PDB entry 3CCL | X-ray diffraction, 2.90 A resolution | chains A and 0 of the 31 polymer chains in the assembly

Chain A:
Protein: 50S ribosomal protein L2P
From: Haloarcula marismortui
UniProtKB: P20276 (RL2_HALMA); residues 0-239 here correspond to UniProt positions 1-240 (UniProt number = residue number + 1)
Chain sequence (240 residues; numbered 0 to 239; the number before each row is that of its first residue; numbering starts at 0):
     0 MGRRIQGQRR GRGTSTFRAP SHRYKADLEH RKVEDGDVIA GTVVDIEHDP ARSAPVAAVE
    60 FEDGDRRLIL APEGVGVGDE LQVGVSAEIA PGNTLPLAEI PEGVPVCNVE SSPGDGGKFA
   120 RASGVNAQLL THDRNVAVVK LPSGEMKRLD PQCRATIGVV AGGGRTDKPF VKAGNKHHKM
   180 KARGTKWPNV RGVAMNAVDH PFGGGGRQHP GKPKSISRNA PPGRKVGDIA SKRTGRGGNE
Disordered / not traced: 0, 238-239
Metal / ion sites: Mg2+ site 1: Leu27 (shared with G1873(0) of chain 0); Sr2+ site 1 near Glu28 (its only coordinating residue here); Mg2+ site 2: Asn188 (shared with A1845(0), U1846(0), G1884(0) of chain 0); Sr2+ site 2: Phe201, His208 (shared with A2633(0) of chain 0); Mg2+ site 3: Gln207 (shared with U1883(0), U2012(0) of chain 0)

Chain 0:
Molecule: 23S ribosomal RNA
From: Haloarcula marismortui
Notes: engineered mutation(s): G2099A, U2535C
Sequence (2923 nucleotides; row label = number of the first residue in the row):
     1 GUUGGCUACU AUGCCAGCUG GUGGAUUGCU CGGCUCAGGC GCUGAUGAAG GACGUGCCAA
    61 GCUGCGAUAA GCUGUGGGGA GCCGCACGGA GGCGAAGAAC CACAGAUUUC CGAAUGAGAA
   121 UCUCUCUAAC AAUUGCUUCG CGCAAUGAGG AACCCCGAGA ACUGAAACAU CUCAGUAUCG
   181 GGAGGAACAG AAAACGCAAC GUGAUGUCGU UAGUAACCGC GAGUGAACGC GAUACAGCCC
   241 AAACCGAAGC CCUCACGGGC AAUGUGGUGU CAGGGCUACC UCUCAUCAGC CGACCGUCUU
   301 CACGAAGUCU CUUGGAAUAG AGCGUGAUAC AGGGUGACAA CCCCGUACUG AAGACCAGUA
   361 CGCUGUGCGG UAGUGCCAGA GUAGCGGGGG UUGGAUAUCC CUCGCGAAUA ACGCAGGCAU
   421 CGACUGCGAA GGCUAAACAC AACCUGAGAC CGAUAGUGAA CAAGUAGUGU GAACGAACGC
   481 UGCAAAGUAC CCUCAGAAGG GAGGCGAAAU AGAGCAUGAA AUCAGUUGGC GAUCGAGCGA
   541 CAGGGCAUAC AAGGUCCCUU GACGAAUGAC CGAGACGCGA GUCUCCAGUA AGACUCACGG
   601 GAAGCCGAUG UUCUGUCGUA CGUUUUGAAA AACGAGCCAG GGAGUGUGUC UGUAUGGCAA
   661 GUCUAACCGG AGUAUCCGGG GAGGCACAGG GAAACCGACA UGGCCGCAGG GCUUUGCCCG
   721 AGGGCCGCCG UCUUCAAGGG CGGGGAGCCA UGUGGACACG ACCCGAAUCC GGACGAUCUA
   781 CGCAUGGACA AGAUGAAGCG UGCCGAAAGG CACGUGGAAG UCUGUUAGAG UUGGUGUCCU
   841 ACAAUACCCU CUCGUGAUCU AUGUGUAGGG GUGAAAGGCC CAUCGAGUCC GGCAACAGCU
   901 GGUUCCAAUC GAAACAUGUC GAAGCAUGAC CUCCGCCGAG GUAGUCUGUG AGGUAGAGCG
   961 ACCGAUUGGU GUGUCCGCCU CCGAGAGGAG UCGGCACACC UGUCAAACUC CAAACUUACA
  1021 GACGCUGUUU GACGCGGGGA UUCCGGUGCG CGGGGUAAGC CUGUGUACCA GGAGGGGAAC
  1081 AACCCAGAGA UAGGUUAAGG UCCCCAAGUG UGGAUUAAGU GUAAUCCUCU GAAGGUGGUC
  1141 UCGAGCCCUA GACAGCCGGG AGGUGAGCUU AGAAGCAGCU ACCCUCUAAG AAAAGCGUAA
  1201 CAGCUUACCG GCCGAGGUUU GAGGCGCCCA AAAUGAUCGG GACUCAAAUC CACCACCGAG
  1261 ACCUGUCCGU ACCACUCAUA CUGGUAAUCG AGUAGAUUGG CGCUCUAAUU GGAUGGAAGC
  1321 AGGGGCGAGA GCUCCUGUGG ACCGAUUAGU GACGAAAAUC CUGGCCAUAG UAGCAGCGAU
  1381 AGUCGGGUGA GAACCCCGAC GGCCUAAUGG AUAAGGGUUC CUCAGCACUG CUGAUCAGCU
  1441 GAGGGUUAGC CGGUCCUAAG UCUCACCGCA ACUCGACUGA GACGAAAUGG GAAACAGGUU
  1501 AAUAUUCCUG UGCCAUCAUG CAGUGAAAGU UGACGCCCUG GGGUCGAUCA CGCCGGGCAU
  1561 UCGCCCGGUC GAACCGUCCA ACUCCGUGGA AGCCGUAAUG GCAGGAAGCG GACGAACGGC
  1621 GGCAUAGGGA AACGUGAUUC AACCUGGGGC CCAUGAAAAG ACGAGCAUGA UGUCCGUACC
  1681 GAGAACCGAC ACAGGUGUCC AUGGCGGCGA AAGCCAAGGC CUGUCGGGAG CAACCAACGU
  1741 UAGGGAAUUC GGCAAGUUAG UCCCGUACCU UCGGAAGAAG GGAUGCCUGC UCCGGAACGG
  1801 AGCAGGUCGC AGUGACUCGG AAGCUCGGAC UGUCUAGUAA CAACAUAGGU GACCGCAAAU
  1861 CCGCAAGGAC UCGUACGGUC ACUGAAUCCU GCCCAGUGCA GGUAUCUGAA CACCUCGUAC
  1921 AAGAGGACGA AGGACCUGUC AACGGCGGGG GUAACUAUGA CCCUCUUAAG GUAGCGUAGU
  1981 ACCUUGCCGC AUCAGUAGCG GCUUGCAUGA AUGGAUUAAC CAGAGCUUCA CUGUCCCAAC
  2041 GUUGGGCCCG GUGAACUGUA CAUUCCAGUG CGGAGUCUGG AGACACCCAG GGGGAAGCAA
  2101 AGACCCUAUG GAGCUUUACU GCAGGCUGUC GCUGAGACGU GGUCGCCGAU GUGCAGCAUA
  2161 GGUAGGAGUC GUUACAGAGG UACCCGCGCU AGCGGGCCAC CCAGACAACA GUGAAAUACU
  2221 ACCCGUCGGU GACUGCGACU CUCACUCCGG GAGGAGGACA CCGAUAGCCG GGCAGUUUGA
  2281 CUGGGGCGGU ACGCGCUCGA AAAGAUAUCG AGCGCGCCCU AUGGUCAUCU CAGCCGGGAC
  2341 AGAGACCCGG CGAAGAGUGC AAGAGCAAAA GAUGACUUGA CAGUGUUCUU CCCAACGAGG
  2401 AACGCUGACG CGAAAGCGUG GUCUAGCGAA CCAAUUAGCC UGCUUGAUGC GGGCAAUUGA
  2461 UGACAGAAAA GCUACCCUAG GGAUAACAGA GUCGUCACUC GCAAGAGCAC AUAUCGACCG
  2521 AGUGGCUUGC UACCCCGAUG UCGGUUCCCU CCAUCCUGCC CGUGCAGAAG CGGGCAAGGG
  2581 UGAGGUUGUU CGCCUAUUAA AGGAGGUCGU GAGCUGGGUU UAGACCGUCG UGAGACAGGU
  2641 CGGCUGCUAU CUACUGGGUG UGUAAUGGUG UCUGACAAGA ACGACCGUAU AGUACGAGAG
  2701 GAACUACGGU UGGUGGCCAC UGGUGUACCG GUUGUUCGAG AGAGCACGUG CCGGGUAGCC
  2761 ACGCCACACG GGGUAAGAGC UGAACGCAUC UAAGCUCGAA ACCCACUUGG AAAAGAGACA
  2821 CCGCCGAGGU CCCGCGUACA AGACGCGGUC GAUAGACUCG GGGUGUGCGC GUCGAGGUAA
  2881 CGAGACGUUA AGCCCACGAG CACUAACAGA CCAAAGCCAU CAU
Disordered / not traced: 1-9, 126-127, 715, 971-998, 1560, 1952-1963, 2137-2236, 2339-2343, 2665-2666, 2915-2923
Modified positions: 1MA (6-hydro-1-methyladenosine-5'-monophosphate) at position 628, OMU (o2'-methyluridine 5'-monophosphate) at position 2587, OMG (o2'-methylguanosine-5'-monophosphate) at position 2588, UR3 (3-methyluridine-5'-monophoshate) at position 2619, PSU (pseudouridine-5'-monophosphate) at position 2621
Metal / ion sites: Mg2+ site 1 near G28 (its only coordinating residue here); Na+ site 1: C40, G41, C443; Na+ site 2 near G56 (its only coordinating residue here); Na+ site 3: G66, U108; Sr2+ site 1: C85, A86; Mg2+ site 2 near U115 (its only coordinating residue here); Na+ site 4: C130, U146; Na+ site 5: C141, G142; Sr2+ site 2: G147 (shared with 1 residue of chain M); Mg2+ site 3: C162, U2276; K+ site 1: C162, U163, U172; Na+ site 6: A165, A166, A167; 69 more Mg2+ sites not listed; 55 more Na+ sites not listed; 58 more Sr2+ sites not listed; 1 more K+ sites not listed

Interface between chain A and chain 0:
Residue-residue contacts (257; chain A residue first):
  Gly1(A) - A886(0)  hydrogen bond to the base
  Gly1(A) - C2114(0)  hydrogen bond to the phosphate
  Gly1(A) - C2273(0)  hydrogen bond to the phosphate
  Arg2(A) - G871(0)  hydrogen bond to the base
  Arg2(A) - U872(0)  hydrogen bond to the base
  Arg2(A) - G873(0)  base contact
  Arg2(A) - G878(0)  hydrogen bond to the base
  Arg2(A) - C879(0)  base contact
  Arg2(A) - A886(0)  base contact
  Arg3(A) - G870(0)  salt bridge to the phosphate
  Arg3(A) - G871(0)  salt bridge to the phosphate
  Arg3(A) - C1862(0)  hydrogen bond to the phosphate
  Arg3(A) - G1863(0)  salt bridge to the phosphate
  Gly6(A) - C1861(0)  hydrogen bond to the sugar
  Gly6(A) - C1880(0)  phosphate contact
  Gln7(A) - C1861(0)  hydrogen bond to the sugar
  Gln7(A) - C1862(0)  hydrogen bond to the phosphate
  Arg8(A) - G871(0)  salt bridge to the phosphate
  Arg8(A) - U872(0)  hydrogen bond to the base
  Arg8(A) - G873(0)  hydrogen bond to the base
  Arg9(A) - U1860(0)  hydrogen bond to the base
  Arg9(A) - A1869(0)  base contact
  Arg9(A) - C1870(0)  sugar contact
  Arg9(A) - U1879(0)  hydrogen bond to the phosphate
  Arg9(A) - C1880(0)  salt bridge to the phosphate
  Gly10(A) - C1861(0)  hydrogen bond to the sugar
  Gly10(A) - C1862(0)  sugar contact
  Gly10(A) - G1868(0)  hydrogen bond to the base
  Arg11(A) - U866(0)  hydrogen bond to the phosphate
  Arg11(A) - A867(0)  salt bridge to the phosphate
  Arg11(A) - G871(0)  hydrogen bond to the phosphate
  Arg11(A) - C1862(0)  hydrogen bond to the sugar
  Gly12(A) - A1869(0)  sugar contact
  Thr13(A) - U866(0)  sugar contact
  Thr13(A) - U872(0)  hydrogen bond to the phosphate
  Ser14(A) - G782(0)  hydrogen bond to the sugar
  Ser14(A) - C783(0)  sugar contact
  Thr15(A) - C781(0)  hydrogen bond to the sugar
  Thr15(A) - G782(0)  hydrogen bond to the sugar
  Thr15(A) - G873(0)  phosphate contact
  Phe16(A) - U872(0)  phosphate contact
  Phe16(A) - C1870(0)  sugar contact
  Arg17(A) - G1460(0)  salt bridge to the phosphate
  Arg17(A) - A1869(0)  phosphate contact
  Arg17(A) - C1870(0)  phosphate contact
  Ala18(A) - C1870(0)  hydrogen bond to the phosphate
  Ala18(A) - U1871(0)  phosphate contact
  Ser20(A) - C1872(0)  hydrogen bond to the phosphate
  His21(A) - C783(0)  hydrogen bond to the phosphate
  His21(A) - A784(0)  salt bridge to the phosphate
  Arg22(A) - A784(0)  salt bridge to the phosphate
  Arg22(A) - U1654(0)  salt bridge to the phosphate
  Tyr23(A) - C1872(0)  base contact
  Lys24(A) - U1654(0)  sugar contact
  Lys24(A) - C1872(0)  base contact
  Ala25(A) - C1872(0)  hydrogen bond to the sugar
  Asp26(A) - C1872(0)  hydrogen bond to the base
  Asp26(A) - G1873(0)  phosphate contact
  Lys31(A) - G2250(0)  salt bridge to the phosphate
  Glu33(A) - G2250(0)  base contact
  His47(A) - A1653(0)  salt bridge to the phosphate
  His47(A) - U1654(0)  stacking on the base
  Pro49(A) - U1654(0)  phosphate contact
  Ala50(A) - C1872(0)  sugar contact
  Ala50(A) - G1873(0)  sugar contact
  Arg51(A) - G1873(0)  phosphate contact
  Arg51(A) - U1874(0)  salt bridge to the phosphate
  Ser52(A) - C1652(0)  hydrogen bond to the phosphate
  Ser52(A) - A1653(0)  hydrogen bond to the phosphate
  Ser110(A) - A1857(0)  hydrogen bond to the phosphate
  Ser111(A) - C2248(0)  hydrogen bond to the sugar
  Pro112(A) - C2248(0)  hydrogen bond to the sugar
  Gly113(A) - G2249(0)  sugar contact
  Lys117(A) - A1857(0)  phosphate contact
  Lys117(A) - U1874(0)  hydrogen bond to the sugar
  Phe118(A) - G1855(0)  base contact
  Phe118(A) - U1874(0)  sugar contact
  Ala119(A) - U1874(0)  hydrogen bond to the sugar
  Ala119(A) - A1875(0)  hydrogen bond to the phosphate
  Arg120(A) - G1873(0)  salt bridge to the phosphate
  Arg120(A) - U1874(0)  salt bridge to the phosphate
  Arg120(A) - A1875(0)  hydrogen bond to the phosphate
  Ala121(A) - U1874(0)  phosphate contact
  Ala121(A) - A1875(0)  hydrogen bond to the phosphate
  Ala121(A) - C1876(0)  sugar contact
  Ser122(A) - C1876(0)  hydrogen bond to the sugar
  Gly123(A) - C1876(0)  hydrogen bond to the base
  Val124(A) - A1875(0)  phosphate contact
  Val124(A) - C1876(0)  base contact
  Leu140(A) - G1855(0)  base contact
  Pro141(A) - G1855(0)  base contact
  Pro141(A) - A1875(0)  sugar contact
  Pro141(A) - C1876(0)  phosphate contact
  Ser142(A) - G1855(0)  hydrogen bond to the base
  Ser142(A) - A1875(0)  hydrogen bond to the sugar
  Glu144(A) - G1855(0)  hydrogen bond to the sugar
  Lys146(A) - G1855(0)  hydrogen bond to the phosphate
  Lys146(A) - C1856(0)  salt bridge to the phosphate
  Asp149(A) - G2254(0)  sugar contact
  Gly162(A) - C1876(0)  base contact
  Gly163(A) - C1876(0)  hydrogen bond to the base
  Arg164(A) - C1652(0)  hydrogen bond to the base
  Arg164(A) - C1876(0)  hydrogen bond to the phosphate
  Arg164(A) - G1877(0)  salt bridge to the phosphate
  Thr165(A) - C1652(0)  base contact
  Thr165(A) - C1876(0)  hydrogen bond to the sugar
  Lys167(A) - C1652(0)  hydrogen bond to the base
  Pro168(A) - G1848(0)  phosphate contact
  Phe169(A) - C1652(0)  stacking on the base
  Phe169(A) - A1847(0)  hydrogen bond to the phosphate
  Phe169(A) - G1848(0)  hydrogen bond to the phosphate
  Val170(A) - A1847(0)  hydrogen bond to the sugar
  Lys171(A) - G820(0)  salt bridge to the phosphate
  Ala172(A) - G820(0)  hydrogen bond to the base
  Ala172(A) - A857(0)  base contact
  Ala172(A) - U1846(0)  hydrogen bond to the sugar
  Gly173(A) - G820(0)  hydrogen bond to the base
  Gly173(A) - A857(0)  phosphate contact
  Lys175(A) - A1847(0)  salt bridge to the phosphate
  His176(A) - A857(0)  sugar contact
  His177(A) - A857(0)  salt bridge to the phosphate
  His177(A) - A1653(0)  stacking on the base
  Lys178(A) - C1652(0)  hydrogen bond to the base
  Lys178(A) - A1653(0)  sugar contact
  Lys178(A) - G1877(0)  salt bridge to the phosphate
  Lys180(A) - C783(0)  phosphate contact
  Arg182(A) - U1871(0)  phosphate contact
  Arg182(A) - G1878(0)  salt bridge to the phosphate
  Gly183(A) - C1870(0)  phosphate contact
  Gly183(A) - U1871(0)  hydrogen bond to the phosphate
  Gly183(A) - U1879(0)  phosphate contact
  Thr184(A) - U1879(0)  hydrogen bond to the phosphate
  Lys185(A) - G873(0)  salt bridge to the phosphate
  Lys185(A) - A874(0)  salt bridge to the phosphate
  Trp186(A) - A857(0)  base contact
  Trp186(A) - U1846(0)  sugar contact
  Trp186(A) - A1847(0)  hydrogen bond to the phosphate
  Pro187(A) - A874(0)  sugar contact
  Pro187(A) - A1845(0)  phosphate contact
  Pro187(A) - U1846(0)  phosphate contact
  Asn188(A) - A1845(0)  phosphate contact
  Asn188(A) - U1846(0)  hydrogen bond to the phosphate
  Val189(A) - A874(0)  sugar contact
  Val189(A) - A875(0)  sugar contact
  Val189(A) - C1844(0)  sugar contact
  Val189(A) - A1845(0)  phosphate contact
  Arg190(A) - C1844(0)  salt bridge to the phosphate
  Arg190(A) - A1845(0)  salt bridge to the phosphate
  Arg190(A) - C1882(0)  phosphate contact
  Arg190(A) - U1883(0)  salt bridge to the phosphate
  Arg190(A) - G1884(0)  base contact
  Gly191(A) - C1882(0)  hydrogen bond to the phosphate
  Val192(A) - C1882(0)  hydrogen bond to the phosphate
  Ala193(A) - A875(0)  hydrogen bond to the sugar
  Ala193(A) - C1844(0)  sugar contact
  Met194(A) - A875(0)  base contact
  Asn195(A) - G877(0)  hydrogen bond to the sugar
  Ala196(A) - C2114(0)  sugar contact
  Ala196(A) - U2115(0)  phosphate contact
  Val197(A) - G877(0)  base contact
  Val197(A) - C2114(0)  phosphate contact
  Asp198(A) - G873(0)  hydrogen bond to the base
  Asp198(A) - A875(0)  base contact
  His199(A) - A1881(0)  salt bridge to the phosphate
  Phe201(A) - A1881(0)  phosphate contact
  Phe201(A) - C1882(0)  phosphate contact
  Gly203(A) - A2633(0)  phosphate contact
  Gly203(A) - G2634(0)  phosphate contact
  Gly204(A) - A2633(0)  hydrogen bond to the phosphate
  Gly204(A) - G2634(0)  hydrogen bond to the phosphate
  Gly205(A) - C2625(0)  phosphate contact
  Gly205(A) - G2634(0)  hydrogen bond to the base
  Arg206(A) - C2626(0)  phosphate contact
  Arg206(A) - C2629(0)  base contact
  Arg206(A) - G2630(0)  hydrogen bond to the base
  Gln207(A) - A1843(0)  phosphate contact
  Gln207(A) - C1844(0)  hydrogen bond to the phosphate
  Gln207(A) - U2012(0)  sugar contact
  Gln207(A) - C2625(0)  hydrogen bond to the phosphate
  His208(A) - G1944(0)  salt bridge to the phosphate
  His208(A) - G2630(0)  base contact
  His208(A) - G2632(0)  phosphate contact
  Pro209(A) - C1943(0)  sugar contact
  Pro209(A) - G1944(0)  phosphate contact
  Gly210(A) - U2631(0)  sugar contact
  Gly210(A) - G2632(0)  sugar contact
  Lys211(A) - C1943(0)  sugar contact
  Lys211(A) - U2116(0)  salt bridge to the phosphate
  Pro212(A) - G1898(0)  sugar contact
  Pro212(A) - A1942(0)  base contact
  Pro212(A) - C1943(0)  sugar contact
  Lys213(A) - A1881(0)  sugar contact
  Lys213(A) - C1882(0)  sugar contact
  Lys213(A) - A1942(0)  salt bridge to the phosphate
  Ser214(A) - G1898(0)  hydrogen bond to the sugar
  Ser214(A) - C1899(0)  sugar contact
  Ile215(A) - C1899(0)  phosphate contact
  Ser216(A) - C1899(0)  sugar contact
  Ser216(A) - A1900(0)  phosphate contact
  Arg217(A) - C1853(0)  hydrogen bond to the sugar
  Arg217(A) - A1859(0)  phosphate contact
  Arg217(A) - U1860(0)  salt bridge to the phosphate
  Arg217(A) - A1900(0)  hydrogen bond to the phosphate
  Asn218(A) - G2124(0)  hydrogen bond to the base
  Asn218(A) - G2125(0)  hydrogen bond to the sugar
  Asn218(A) - C2126(0)  sugar contact
  Pro220(A) - A2123(0)  base contact
  Pro220(A) - G2272(0)  base contact
  Pro221(A) - C1861(0)  phosphate contact
  Pro221(A) - C1862(0)  phosphate contact
  Pro221(A) - G2124(0)  sugar contact
  Gly222(A) - G2272(0)  sugar contact
  Arg223(A) - G2270(0)  sugar contact
  Arg223(A) - G2271(0)  salt bridge to the phosphate
  Arg223(A) - G2272(0)  salt bridge to the phosphate
  Lys224(A) - U1860(0)  salt bridge to the phosphate
  Lys224(A) - C1861(0)  phosphate contact
  Val225(A) - C1880(0)  sugar contact
  Val225(A) - A1881(0)  phosphate contact
  Gly226(A) - G1851(0)  base contact
  Gly226(A) - C1880(0)  hydrogen bond to the sugar
  Gly226(A) - A1881(0)  sugar contact
  Asp227(A) - G1851(0)  hydrogen bond to the base
  Asp227(A) - A1852(0)  sugar contact
  Asp227(A) - A1942(0)  sugar contact
  Ile228(A) - A1852(0)  hydrogen bond to the sugar
  Ile228(A) - C1853(0)  sugar contact
  Ile228(A) - U1860(0)  sugar contact
  Ile228(A) - C1880(0)  sugar contact
  Ala229(A) - C1853(0)  sugar contact
  Ala229(A) - C1899(0)  sugar contact
  Ala229(A) - A1900(0)  sugar contact
  Ser230(A) - A1852(0)  phosphate contact
  Ser230(A) - C1899(0)  hydrogen bond to the sugar
  Ser230(A) - A1900(0)  sugar contact
  Lys231(A) - A1852(0)  phosphate contact
  Lys231(A) - C1853(0)  salt bridge to the phosphate
  Lys231(A) - C1854(0)  salt bridge to the phosphate
  Lys231(A) - A1900(0)  sugar contact
  Lys231(A) - G1938(0)  hydrogen bond to the base
  Arg232(A) - A1852(0)  sugar contact
  Arg232(A) - U1939(0)  phosphate contact
  Thr233(A) - G1851(0)  sugar contact
  Thr233(A) - U1939(0)  hydrogen bond to the sugar
  Thr233(A) - C1940(0)  sugar contact
  Thr233(A) - A1942(0)  hydrogen bond to the sugar
  Gly234(A) - G1851(0)  sugar contact
  Gly234(A) - C1940(0)  sugar contact
  Gly234(A) - A1941(0)  sugar contact
  Gly234(A) - A1942(0)  hydrogen bond to the phosphate
  Arg235(A) - U1850(0)  salt bridge to the phosphate
  Arg235(A) - G1851(0)  salt bridge to the phosphate
  Arg235(A) - A1941(0)  base contact
  Gly236(A) - U1939(0)  phosphate contact
  Gly236(A) - C1940(0)  phosphate contact
  Gly236(A) - A1941(0)  phosphate contact
  Gly237(A) - U1939(0)  phosphate contact
Interface residues without a listed pair, chain A (123 interface residues in all): Gln5, Leu27, Asp114, Gly161, Ala181, Gly202
Interface residues without a listed pair, chain 0 (101 interface residues in all): A819, U858, G865, A876, A1459, C1651, G1655, U2117, A2255

In short:
The interface between chain A and chain 0 involves 123 residues on one side and 101 on the other; the contacts
include 84 hydrogen bonds, 39 salt bridges and 3 aromatic stacking contacts. Polar contacts include
Gly1(A)-A886(0), Arg2(A)-G871(0) and Arg2(A)-U872(0). G1873(0) and Leu27(A) coordinate Mg2+.
Here chain A is 50S ribosomal protein L2P and chain 0 is 23S ribosomal RNA, both from Haloarcula marismortui.
Entry 3CCL (Structure of Anisomycin resistant 50S Ribosomal Subunit: 23S rRNA mutation U2535C. Density for
Anisomycin is visible ...) was determined by X-ray diffraction (same publication as 3CC2, 3CC4, 3CC7, 3CCE,
3CCJ, 3CCM and 6 further entries).
